PDB entry 6SKY | electron microscopy, 2.80 A resolution | chains A and B

# Chain A (and B)
Name: Serine/threonine-protein kinase Tel1
From: Chaetomium thermophilum (strain DSM 1495 / CBS 144.50 / IMI 039719)
Notes: EC 2.7.11.1; chain B of this document is another copy of the same molecule, construct and numbering; everything in this record applies to it too
Reference sequence: G0S4S9 (G0S4S9_CHATD); the construct has insertions or renumbered stretches relative to UniProt, so the offset changes along the chain: 1-2847 = UniProt 1-2847; 2867-2944 = UniProt 2848-2925
Chain sequence (2944 residues; each row starts with the number of its first residue):
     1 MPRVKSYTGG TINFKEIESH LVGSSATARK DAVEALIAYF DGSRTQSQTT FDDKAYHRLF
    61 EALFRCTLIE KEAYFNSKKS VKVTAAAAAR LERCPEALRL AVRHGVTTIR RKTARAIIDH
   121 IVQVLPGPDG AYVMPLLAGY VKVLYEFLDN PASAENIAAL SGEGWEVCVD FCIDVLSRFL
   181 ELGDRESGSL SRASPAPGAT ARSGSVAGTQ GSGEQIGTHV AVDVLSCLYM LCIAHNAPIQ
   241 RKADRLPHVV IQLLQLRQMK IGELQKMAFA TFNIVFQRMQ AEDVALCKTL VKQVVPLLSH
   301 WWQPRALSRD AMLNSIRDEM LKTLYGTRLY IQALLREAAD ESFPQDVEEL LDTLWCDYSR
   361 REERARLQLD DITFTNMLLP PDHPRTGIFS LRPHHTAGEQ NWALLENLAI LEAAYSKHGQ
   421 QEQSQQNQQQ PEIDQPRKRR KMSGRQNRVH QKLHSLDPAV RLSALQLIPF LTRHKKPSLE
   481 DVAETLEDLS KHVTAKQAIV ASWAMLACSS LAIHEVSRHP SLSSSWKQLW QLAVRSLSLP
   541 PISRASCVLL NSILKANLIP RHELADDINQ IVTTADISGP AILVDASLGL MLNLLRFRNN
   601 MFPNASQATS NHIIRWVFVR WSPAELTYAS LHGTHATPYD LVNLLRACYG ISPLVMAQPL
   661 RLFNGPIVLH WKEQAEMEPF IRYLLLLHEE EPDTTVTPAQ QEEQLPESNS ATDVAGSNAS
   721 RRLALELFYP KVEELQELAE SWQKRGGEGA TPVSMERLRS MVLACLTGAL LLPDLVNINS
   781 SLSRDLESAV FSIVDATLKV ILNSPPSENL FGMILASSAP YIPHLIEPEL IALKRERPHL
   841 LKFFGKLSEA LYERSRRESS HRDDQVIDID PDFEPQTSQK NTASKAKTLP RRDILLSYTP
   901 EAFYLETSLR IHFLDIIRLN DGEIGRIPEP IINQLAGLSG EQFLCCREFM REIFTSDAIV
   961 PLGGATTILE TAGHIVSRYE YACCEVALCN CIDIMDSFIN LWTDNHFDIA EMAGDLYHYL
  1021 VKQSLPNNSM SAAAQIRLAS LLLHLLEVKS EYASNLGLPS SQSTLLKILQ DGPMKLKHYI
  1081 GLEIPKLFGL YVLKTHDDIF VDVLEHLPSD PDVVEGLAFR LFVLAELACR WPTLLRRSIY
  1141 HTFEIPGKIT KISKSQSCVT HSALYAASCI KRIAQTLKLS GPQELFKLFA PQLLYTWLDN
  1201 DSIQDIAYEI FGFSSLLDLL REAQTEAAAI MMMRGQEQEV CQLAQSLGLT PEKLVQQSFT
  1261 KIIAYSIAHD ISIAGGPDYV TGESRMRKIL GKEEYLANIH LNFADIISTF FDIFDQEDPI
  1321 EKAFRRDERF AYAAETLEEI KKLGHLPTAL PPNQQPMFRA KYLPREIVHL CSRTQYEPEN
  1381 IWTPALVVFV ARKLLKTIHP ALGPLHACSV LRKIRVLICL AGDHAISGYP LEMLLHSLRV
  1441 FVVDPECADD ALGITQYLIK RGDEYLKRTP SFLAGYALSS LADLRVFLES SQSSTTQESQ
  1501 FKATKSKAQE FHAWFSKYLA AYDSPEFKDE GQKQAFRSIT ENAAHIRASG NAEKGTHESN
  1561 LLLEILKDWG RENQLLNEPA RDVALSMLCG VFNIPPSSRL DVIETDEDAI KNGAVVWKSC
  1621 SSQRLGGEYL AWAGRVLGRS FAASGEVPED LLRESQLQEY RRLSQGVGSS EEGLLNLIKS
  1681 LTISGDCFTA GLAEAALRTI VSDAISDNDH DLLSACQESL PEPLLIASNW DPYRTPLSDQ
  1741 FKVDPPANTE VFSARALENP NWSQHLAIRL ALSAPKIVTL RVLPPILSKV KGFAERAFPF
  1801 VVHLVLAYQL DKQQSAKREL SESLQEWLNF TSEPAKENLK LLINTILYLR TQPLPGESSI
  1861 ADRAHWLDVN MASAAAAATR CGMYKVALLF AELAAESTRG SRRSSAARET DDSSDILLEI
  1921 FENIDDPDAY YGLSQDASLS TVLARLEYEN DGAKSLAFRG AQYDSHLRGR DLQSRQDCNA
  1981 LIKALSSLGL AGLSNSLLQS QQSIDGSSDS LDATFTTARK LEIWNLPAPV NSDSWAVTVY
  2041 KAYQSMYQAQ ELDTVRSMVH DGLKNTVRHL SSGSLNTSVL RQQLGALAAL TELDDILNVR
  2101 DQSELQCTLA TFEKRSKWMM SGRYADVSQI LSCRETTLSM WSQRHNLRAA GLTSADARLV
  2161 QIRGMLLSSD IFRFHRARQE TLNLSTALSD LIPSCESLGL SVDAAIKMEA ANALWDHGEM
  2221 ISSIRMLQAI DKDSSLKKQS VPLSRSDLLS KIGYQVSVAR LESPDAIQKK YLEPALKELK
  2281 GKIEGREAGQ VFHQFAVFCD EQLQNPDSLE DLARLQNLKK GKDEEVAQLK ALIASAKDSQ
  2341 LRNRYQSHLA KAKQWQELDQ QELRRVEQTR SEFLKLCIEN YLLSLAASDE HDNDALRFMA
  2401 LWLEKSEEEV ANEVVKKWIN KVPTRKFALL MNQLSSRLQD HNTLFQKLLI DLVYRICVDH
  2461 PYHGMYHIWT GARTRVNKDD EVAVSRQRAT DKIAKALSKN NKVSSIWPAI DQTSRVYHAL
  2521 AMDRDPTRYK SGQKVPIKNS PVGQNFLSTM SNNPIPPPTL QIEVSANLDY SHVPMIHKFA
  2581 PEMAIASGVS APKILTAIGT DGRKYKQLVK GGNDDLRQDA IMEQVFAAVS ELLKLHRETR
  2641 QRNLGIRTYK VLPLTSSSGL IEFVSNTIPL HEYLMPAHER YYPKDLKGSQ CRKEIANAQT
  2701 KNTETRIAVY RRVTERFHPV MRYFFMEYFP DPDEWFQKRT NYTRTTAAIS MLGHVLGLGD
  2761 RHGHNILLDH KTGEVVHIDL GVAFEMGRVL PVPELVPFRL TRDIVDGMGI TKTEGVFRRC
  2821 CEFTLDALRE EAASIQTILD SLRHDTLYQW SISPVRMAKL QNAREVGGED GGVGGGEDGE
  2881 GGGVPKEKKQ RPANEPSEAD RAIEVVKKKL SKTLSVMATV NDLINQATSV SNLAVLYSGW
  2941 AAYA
Unresolved in the structure: 1-1427, 1489-1500, 1737-1749, 1900-1913, 2002-2009, 2331-2346, 2474-2481, 2863-2896
Construct notes: conflict L2847 (Phe in G0S4S9); insertion (2848-2866)
Metal / ion sites: Mg2+: N2765, D2779 (together with ATP-gamma-S)
Ligand contacts: ATP-gamma-S (AGS; phosphothiophosphoric acid-adenylate ester): A2586, S2587, P2592, L2608, K2610, Y2649, I2661, E2662, F2663, V2664, T2667, P2669, E2672, H2762, H2764, L2767, I2778

# Interface between chain A and chain B
Residue-residue contacts (110; chain A residue first):
  A1937(A) with S2222(B); R2225(B)
  S1938(A) with M2226(B)
  L1939(A) with L2182(B), hydrophobic; S2185(B); L2214(B), hydrophobic
  V1942(A) with L2214(B), hydrophobic; E2219(B); S2222(B)
  R1945(A) with E2219(B), salt bridge
  K1954(A) with H2217(B), hydrogen bond (side chain-backbone); E2219(B), salt bridge
  L1956(A) with L1956(B), hydrophobic; L1993(B), hydrophobic
  A1957(A) with Q2179(B); L2182(B), hydrophobic
  F1958(A) with L2182(B), hydrophobic
  G1960(A) with L1990(B)
  A1961(A) with N2183(B); T2186(B)
  Y1963(A) with G1992(B)
  D1964(A) with G1989(B); L1990(B); A1991(B), hydrogen bond (side chain-backbone); G1992(B), hydrogen bond (side chain-backbone)
  S1965(A) with T2186(B); D2190(B), hydrogen bond
  L1967(A) with G1992(B); L2021(B), hydrophobic
  R1968(A) with K2020(B), hydrogen bond (side chain-backbone); L2021(B); A2187(B)
  R1970(A) with L2021(B), hydrogen bond (side chain-backbone); E2022(B), hydrogen bond (side chain-backbone); I2023(B)
  L1981(A) with L1993(B), hydrophobic
  G1989(A) with D1964(B)
  L1990(A) with G1960(B); D1964(B)
  A1991(A) with D1964(B), hydrogen bond (backbone-side chain)
  G1992(A) with Y1963(B); D1964(B), hydrogen bond (backbone-side chain); L1967(B)
  L1993(A) with L1956(B), hydrophobic; L1981(B), hydrophobic
  S1996(A) with S1996(B); L1997(B); S2000(B)
  L1997(A) with S1996(B)
  S2000(A) with S1996(B)
  K2020(A) with R1968(B), hydrogen bond (backbone-side chain)
  L2021(A) with L1967(B), hydrophobic; R1968(B); R1970(B), hydrogen bond (backbone-side chain)
  E2022(A) with R1970(B), hydrogen bond (backbone-side chain)
  I2023(A) with R1970(B)
  Q2179(A) with A1957(B)
  L2182(A) with L1939(B), hydrophobic; A1957(B), hydrophobic; F1958(B), hydrophobic
  N2183(A) with A1961(B)
  S2185(A) with L1939(B)
  T2186(A) with A1961(B); S1965(B)
  A2187(A) with R1968(B)
  D2190(A) with S1965(B), hydrogen bond
  L2214(A) with L1939(B), hydrophobic; V1942(B), hydrophobic
  H2217(A) with K1954(B), hydrogen bond (backbone-side chain)
  E2219(A) with V1942(B); R1945(B), salt bridge; K1954(B), salt bridge
  M2220(A) with M2917(B), hydrophobic
  S2222(A) with A1937(B); V1942(B)
  R2225(A) with A1937(B)
  M2226(A) with S1938(B)
  A2259(A) with M2917(B), hydrophobic; A2918(B); N2921(B), hydrogen bond (backbone-side chain)
  R2260(A) with L2914(B); A2918(B); N2921(B); D2922(B), salt bridge; N2925(B)
  L2261(A) with N2921(B); N2925(B)
  E2310(A) with K2908(B), salt bridge
  R2314(A) with R2788(B); P2793(B); L2795(B)
  W2355(A) with P2791(B), hydrophobic
  L2358(A) with T2700(B)
  T2700(A) with L2358(B)
  R2788(A) with R2314(B)
  P2791(A) with W2355(B), hydrophobic
  P2793(A) with R2314(B)
  L2795(A) with R2314(B)
  K2908(A) with E2310(B), salt bridge
  L2914(A) with R2260(B)
  M2917(A) with M2220(B), hydrophobic; A2259(B), hydrophobic
  A2918(A) with A2259(B); R2260(B)
  N2921(A) with A2259(B), hydrogen bond (side chain-backbone); R2260(B); L2261(B)
  D2922(A) with R2260(B), salt bridge
  N2925(A) with R2260(B); L2261(B)
Interface residues without a listed pair, chain A (78 interface residues in all): Q1962, H1966, Q1999, A2210, I2221, V2258, E2262, S2263, Q2354, Q2361, E2362, Q2699, K2701, N2702, T2703
Interface residues without a listed pair, chain B (78 interface residues in all): Q1962, H1966, Q1999, A2210, I2221, V2258, E2262, S2263, Q2354, Q2361, E2362, Q2699, K2701, N2702, T2703

# In short
Chain A and chain B each contribute 78 residues to their interface, with 16 hydrogen bonds and 8 salt bridges.
Among the polar pairs are R1945(A)-E2219(B), K1954(A)-E2219(B) and R2260(A)-D2922(B). Chain A binds
ATP-gamma-S. N2765(A) and D2779(A) form the Mg2+ site.
Both chains are Serine/threonine-protein kinase Tel1 (Chaetomium thermophilum (strain DSM 1495 / CBS 144.50 /
IMI 039719)). Entry 6SKY (FAT and kinase domain of CtTel1) was determined by electron microscopy, deposited
together with 6SKZ, 6SL0 and 6SL1.
